Entry 9CXU (electron microscopy, 2.30 A resolution); this record covers chains A and D of the 6 polymer chains in the assembly.

# Chain A
Molecule: Hemagglutinin HA1 chain
Organism: Influenza A virus (strain A/Hong Kong/1/1968 H3N2)
Reference sequence: Q91MA7 (HEMA_I68A4); residues 1-328 here correspond to UniProt positions 17-344 (UniProt number = residue number + 16)
Chain sequence (352 residues; each row starts with the number of its first residue; numbers below 1 keep their minus sign (Met-23 is residue -23)):
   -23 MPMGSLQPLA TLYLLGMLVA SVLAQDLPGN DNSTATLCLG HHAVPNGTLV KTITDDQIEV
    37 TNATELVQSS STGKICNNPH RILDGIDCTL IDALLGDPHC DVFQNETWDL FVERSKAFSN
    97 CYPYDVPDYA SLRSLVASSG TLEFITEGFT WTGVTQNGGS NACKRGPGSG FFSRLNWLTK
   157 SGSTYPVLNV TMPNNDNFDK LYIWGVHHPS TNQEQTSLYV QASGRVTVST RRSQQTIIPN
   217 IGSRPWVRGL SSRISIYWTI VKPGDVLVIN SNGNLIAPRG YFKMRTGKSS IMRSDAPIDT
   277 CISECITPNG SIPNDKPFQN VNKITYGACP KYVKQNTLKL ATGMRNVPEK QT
Disordered / not traced: -23 to 9, 327-328
Differences from the reference sequence: initiating methionine (-23); expression tag (-22 to 0)
UniProt features mapped onto this chain:
  - glycosylation (N-linked (GlcNAc...) asparagine): Asn8, Asn22, Asn38, Asn81, Asn165, Asn285
Disulfide bonds: Cys52-Cys277, Cys64-Cys76, Cys97-Cys139, Cys281-Cys305
Glycans and other covalent adducts: N-acetylglucosamine (NAG) linked to Asn81, Asn165, Asn285
Reported in the primary citation:
  - post-translational modification sites: Asn165
  - post-translational modification sites: Asn22, Asn38, Asn285 (by similarity / conservation)

# Chain D
Molecule: Hemagglutinin HA2 chain, Green fluorescent protein fusion
Organism: Influenza A virus (strain A/Hong Kong/1/1968 H3N2)
Reference sequence: chimeric construct of Q91MA7, P42212: residues 0-179 from Q91MA7 (HEMA_I68A4) positions 345-524 (UniProt number = residue number + 345); residues 230-462 from P42212 positions 1-233 (UniProt number = residue number - 229)
Chain sequence (494 residues; row label = number of the first residue in the row; numbering starts at 0):
     0 RGLFGAIAGF IENGWEGMID GWYGFRHQNS EGTGQAADLK STQAAIDQIN GKLNRVIEKT
    60 NEKFHQIEKE FSEVEGRIQD LEKYVEDTKI DLWSYNAELL VALENQHTID LTDSEMNKLF
   120 EKTGRQLREN AEDMGNGCFK IYHKCDNACI ESIRNGTYDH DVYRDEALNN RFQIKGVELK
   180 LELIKRMKQI EDKIEEIESK QKKIENEIAR IKKIKLVPRG SVDENLYFQA MSKGEELFTG
   240 VVPILVELDG DVNGHKFSVR GEGEGDATNG KLTLKFICTT GKLPVPWPTL VTTLTYGVQC
   300 FSRYPDHMKR HDFFKSAMPE GYVQERTISF KDDGTYKTRA EVKFEGDTLV NRIELKGIDF
   360 KEDGNILGHK LEYNFNSHNV YITADKQKNG IKANFKIRHN VEDGSVQLAD HYQQNTPIGD
   420 GPVLLPDNHY LSTQSVLSKD PNEKRDHMVL LEFVTAAGIT HGMSSAWSHP QFEKGGGSGG
   480 GSGGSAWSHP QFEK
Disordered / not traced: 0-6, 172-493
Differences from the reference sequence: conflict Gly123 (Arg468 in Q91MA7), Arg259 (Ser30 in P42212), Asn268 (Tyr39 in P42212), Leu293 (Phe64 in P42212), Thr294 (Ser65 in P42212), Arg309 (Gln80 in P42212), Ser328 (Phe99 in P42212), Thr334 (Asn105 in P42212), Phe374 (Tyr145 in P42212), Thr382 (Met153 in P42212), Ala392 (Val163 in P42212), Val400 (Ile171 in P42212), Val435 (Ala206 in P42212); linker (180-229); expression tag (463-493)
UniProt features mapped onto this chain:
  - site: Arg0, Gly1 (Cleavage)
  - glycosylation: Asn154 (N-linked (GlcNAc...) asparagine)
  - modified residue: Tyr295 (Z: -2,3-didehydrotyrosine)
Disulfide bonds: Cys144-Cys148
Glycans and other covalent adducts: N-acetylglucosamine (NAG) linked to Asn154

# Interface between chain A and chain D
Contacting residue pairs (7; chain A residue first):
  Lys27(A) with Val55(D), hydrogen bond (side chain-backbone)
  Thr28(A) with Val55(D)
  Ile29(A) with Lys51(D); Glu103(D); His106(D)
  Thr30(A) with Gln47(D)
  Asp32(A) with Val55(D)
Interface residues without a listed pair, chain A (6 interface residues in all): Lys310
Interface residues without a listed pair, chain D (8 interface residues in all): Gly50, Asn60, Leu110

# Summary
Chain A and chain D form an interface of 6 and 8 residues respectively, with 1 hydrogen bond. Its one
hydrogen-bonded contact is Lys27(A)-Val55(D). N-acetylglucosamine is covalently linked to Asn81(A), Asn165(A)
and Asn285(A). Covalently linked N-acetylglucosamine: at Asn154(D). From the paper: modification sites
Asn165(A), Asn22(A) and Asn38(A) among others.
Chain A is Hemagglutinin HA1 chain and chain D is Hemagglutinin HA2 chain, Green fluorescent protein fusion,
both from Influenza A virus (strain A/Hong Kong/1/1968 H3N2); the structure, Endo H-treated hemagglutinin
A/Hong Kong/1/68, was determined by electron microscopy, deposited together with 9D0Y, 9D1U, 9D2M and 9CXT.
